Entry 3WJQ (X-ray diffraction, 1.65 A resolution); this record covers chain A.

# Chain A
Molecule: Hydrogenase expression/formation protein HypE
From: Thermococcus kodakarensis
UniProt: Q5JII7 (Q5JII7_PYRKO); numbering as in UniProt (aligned over 1-338)
Sequence (338 residues; row label = number of the first residue in the row):
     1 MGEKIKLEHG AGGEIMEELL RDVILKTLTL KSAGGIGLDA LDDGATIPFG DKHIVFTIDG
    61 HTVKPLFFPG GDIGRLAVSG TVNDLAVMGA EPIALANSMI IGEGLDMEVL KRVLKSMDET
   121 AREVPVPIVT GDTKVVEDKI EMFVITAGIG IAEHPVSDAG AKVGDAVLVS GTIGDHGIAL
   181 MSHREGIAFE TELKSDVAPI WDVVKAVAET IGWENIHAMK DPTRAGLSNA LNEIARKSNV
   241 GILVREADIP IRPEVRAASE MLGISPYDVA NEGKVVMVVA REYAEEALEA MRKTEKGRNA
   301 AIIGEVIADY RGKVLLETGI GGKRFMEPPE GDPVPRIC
Disordered / not traced: 1-2
Modified residues: Cys338 (s-cyano-l-cysteine; XCN)
Metal / ion sites: Mg2+ site 1: Asp43, Asp84, Asp221 (together with ATP); Mg2+ site 2: Asp59 (together with ATP, phosphate ion); Mg2+ site 3: Asp59, Asp84 (together with ATP, phosphate ion)
Residues lining bound ligands:
  - ATP (adenosine-5'-triphosphate): Met16, Leu20, Ile24, Leu38, Leu41, Asp42, Asp43, Asp59, Asp84, Asn97, Met99, Thr130, Gly131, Asp132, Thr133, Lys134, Lys220, Asp221, Thr223, Arg224, Cys338
  - benzamidine (BEN), molecule 1: Phe189, Glu190, Pro253, Glu254, Ala257
  - benzamidine (BEN), molecule 2: Ala257, Glu260, Met261
From the paper describing this entry:
  - binding site for ATP: Asp42, Asn97, Thr130, Gly131, Thr133, Thr223, Arg224
  - Mg2+ coordination: Asp43, Asp59, Asp84, Asp132, Asp221
  - binding site for phosphate ion: Lys134
  - catalytic residues: Lys134, Glu272 (proposed by the authors, not directly observed)

# Summary
Ligands of chain A: benzamidine and ATP. Asp43, Asp84 and Asp221 form the Mg2+ site 1. Asp59 and Asp84 form
the Mg2+ site 3. From the paper: catalytic residues Lys134 and Glu272; a binding site for ATP at Asp42, Asn97
and Thr130 among others.
Chain A is Hydrogenase expression/formation protein HypE (Thermococcus kodakarensis); the structure, Crystal
structure of the HypE CN form, was determined by X-ray diffraction together with 3WJP from the same study.
